1HBO - chains D and E of the 6 polymer chains in the assembly; structure by X-ray diffraction, 1.78 A resolution.

# Chain D
Protein: Methyl-coenzyme M reductase I alpha subunit
From: Methanothermobacter thermautotrophicus
Reference sequence: P11558 (MCRA_METTM); residues 2-550 here correspond to UniProt positions 1-549 (UniProt number = residue number - 1)
Amino-acid sequence (549 residues; row label = number of the first residue in the row):
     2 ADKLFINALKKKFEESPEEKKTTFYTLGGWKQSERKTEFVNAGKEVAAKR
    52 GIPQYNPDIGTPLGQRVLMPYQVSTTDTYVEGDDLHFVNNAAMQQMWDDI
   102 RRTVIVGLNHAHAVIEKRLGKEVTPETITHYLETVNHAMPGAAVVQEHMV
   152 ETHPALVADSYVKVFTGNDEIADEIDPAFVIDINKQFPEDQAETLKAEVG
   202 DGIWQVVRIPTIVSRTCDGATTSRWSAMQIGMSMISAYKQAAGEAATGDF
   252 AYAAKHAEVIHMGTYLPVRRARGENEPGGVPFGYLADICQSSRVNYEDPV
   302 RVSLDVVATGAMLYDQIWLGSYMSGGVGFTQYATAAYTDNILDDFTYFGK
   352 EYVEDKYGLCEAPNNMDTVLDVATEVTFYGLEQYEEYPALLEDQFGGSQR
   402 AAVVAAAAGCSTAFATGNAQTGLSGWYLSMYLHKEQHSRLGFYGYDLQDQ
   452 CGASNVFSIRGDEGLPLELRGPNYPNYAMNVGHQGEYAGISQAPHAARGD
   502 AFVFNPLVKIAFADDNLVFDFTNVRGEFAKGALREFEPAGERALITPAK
Not modelled in the structure: 550
Modified / non-standard residues: His-257 (n1-methylated histidine; MHS); Arg-271 (5-methyl-arginine; AGM); Gln-400 (2-methyl-glutamine; MGN); Gly-445 (thioglycin; GL3); Cys-452 (s-methylcysteine; SMC)
Differences from the reference sequence: modified residue (257, 271, 400, 445, 452)
Ion coordination: Na+ site 1: Lys-11, Phe-14; Na+ site 2: Pro-58, Ile-60, Thr-62; factor 430 Ni: Gln-147 (together with 1-thioethanesulfonic acid)
Residues lining bound ligands:
  - 1-thioethanesulfonic acid (COM): Tyr-333, Phe-443, Tyr-444, Gly-445
  - factor 430 (F43), molecule 1: Ala-143, Ala-144, Val-145, Val-146, Gln-147, Met-150, Val-151, Met-229, Gln-230, Met-233, Ile-236, Ala-243
  - factor 430 (F43), molecule 2: Gly-326, Gly-327, Val-328, Gly-329, Phe-330, Thr-331, Gln-332, Tyr-333, Phe-396, Gly-397, Gly-398, Gln-400, Gly-442, Phe-443
  - Coenzyme B (TP7), molecule 1: Arg-225, Lys-256, His-257
  - Coenzyme B (TP7), molecule 2: Arg-270, Arg-271, Leu-320, Met-324, Ser-325, Phe-330, Phe-443, Ala-479, Met-480, Asn-481, Val-482
  - Zn2+ (ZN): Arg-102, Ser-215, Arg-216, Thr-217, Cys-218
Curated features (UniProtKB/Swiss-Prot):
  - binding site (coenzyme B): Arg-271

# Chain E
Protein: Methyl-coenzyme M reductase I beta subunit
From: Methanothermobacter thermautotrophicus
Reference sequence: P11560 (MCRB_METTM); residues 2-443 here correspond to UniProt positions 1-442 (UniProt number = residue number - 1)
Amino-acid sequence (442 residues; row label = number of the first residue in the row):
     2 AKFEDKVDLYDDRGNLVEEQVPLEALSPLRNPAIKSIVQGIKRTVAVNLE
    52 GIENALKTAKVGGPACKIMGRELDLDIVGNAESIAAAAKEMIQVTEDDDT
   102 NVELLGGGKRALVQVPSARFDVAAEYSAAPLVTATAFVQAIINEFDVSMY
   152 DANMVKAAVLGRYPQSVEYMGANIATMLDIPQKLEGPGYALRNIMVNHVV
   202 AATLKNTLQAAALSTILEQTAMFEMGDAVGAFERMHLLGLAYQGMNADNL
   252 VFDLVKANGKEGTVGSVIADLVERALEDGVIKVEKELTDYKVYGTDDLAM
   302 WNAYAAAGLMAATMVNQGAARAAQGVSSTLLYYNDLIEFETGLPSVDFGK
   352 VEGTAVGFSFFSHSIYGGGGPGIFNGNHIVTRHSKGFAIPCVAAAMALDA
   402 GTQMFSPEATSGLIKEVFSQVDEFREPLKYVVEAAAEIKNEI
Residues lining bound ligands:
  - 1-thioethanesulfonic acid (COM): Phe-361, Ser-365, Tyr-367
  - factor 430 (F43): Phe-361, Ser-365, Ile-366, Tyr-367
  - Coenzyme B (TP7): Phe-361, Phe-362, Tyr-367, Gly-368, Gly-369, His-379, Ile-380, Val-381
Curated features (UniProtKB/Swiss-Prot):
  - binding site (coenzyme B): Gly-370

# Interface between chain D and chain E
Residue-residue contacts - 55 pairs, chain D then chain E:
  Val-269(D) / Gln-183(E)
  Val-269(D) / Lys-184(E)
  Arg-270(D) / Glu-186(E)
  Arg-270(D) / His-379(E)
  Arg-270(D) / Ile-380(E)
  Arg-271(D) / Glu-186(E)
  Arg-271(D) / Ile-380(E)
  Ser-325(D) / Tyr-367(E)
  Phe-330(D) / Tyr-367(E)
  Lys-435(D) / Asp-336(E)  salt bridge
  Lys-435(D) / Glu-353(E)  salt bridge
  Glu-436(D) / Phe-340(E)
  Phe-443(D) / Phe-361(E)  hydrophobic
  Tyr-444(D) / Val-357(E)
  Tyr-444(D) / Ser-360(E)
  Tyr-444(D) / Phe-361(E)
  Tyr-444(D) / His-364(E)
  Gly-445(D) / Val-357(E)
  Gly-445(D) / Phe-361(E)
  Tyr-446(D) / Val-357(E)
  Asp-447(D) / Val-357(E)
  Leu-448(D) / Gly-354(E)
  Leu-448(D) / Val-357(E)
  Leu-448(D) / Gly-358(E)
  Leu-448(D) / Val-381(E)
  Leu-448(D) / His-384(E)
  Gln-451(D) / Gly-350(E)
  Gln-451(D) / Glu-353(E)
  Gln-451(D) / Gly-354(E)
  Cys-452(D) / Gly-350(E)
  Cys-452(D) / Lys-351(E)
  Cys-452(D) / His-384(E)
  Ser-455(D) / Phe-349(E)
  Ser-455(D) / Lys-351(E)
  Asn-456(D) / Lys-351(E)
  Arg-461(D) / Asp-228(E)  salt bridge
  Arg-461(D) / Phe-233(E)
  Arg-461(D) / His-237(E)  hydrogen bond
  Arg-461(D) / Lys-386(E)
  Asp-463(D) / Tyr-190(E)  hydrogen bond
  Asp-463(D) / Arg-383(E)  salt bridge
  Asp-463(D) / Lys-386(E)  salt bridge
  Glu-464(D) / Lys-351(E)
  Glu-464(D) / Lys-386(E)  salt bridge
  Pro-476(D) / Ile-380(E)
  Pro-476(D) / Arg-383(E)
  Pro-476(D) / His-384(E)
  Asn-477(D) / His-384(E)  hydrogen bond
  Ala-479(D) / Ile-380(E)  hydrophobic
  Met-480(D) / Phe-362(E)  hydrophobic
  Met-480(D) / Ile-380(E)
  Met-480(D) / Val-381(E)  hydrophobic
  Met-480(D) / His-384(E)
  Asn-481(D) / Phe-361(E)
  Asn-481(D) / Phe-362(E)
Also at the interface, not in a pair above, chain D (27 interface residues in all): Ile-460, Gly-462
Also at the interface, not in a pair above, chain E (29 interface residues in all): Met-226, Thr-355

# In short
Chain D and chain E form an interface of 27 and 29 residues respectively, with 3 hydrogen bonds and 6 salt
bridges. Among the polar pairs are Lys-435(D)/Asp-336(E), Lys-435(D)/Glu-353(E) and Arg-461(D)/Asp-228(E).
Chain D is Methyl-coenzyme M reductase I alpha subunit and chain E is Methyl-coenzyme M reductase I beta
subunit, both from Methanothermobacter thermautotrophicus; the structure, Methyl-coenzyme M reductase
mcr-RED1-silent, was determined by X-ray diffraction (same publication as 1HBM, 1HBN and 1HBU).
